2BA1 - chains A and F of the 9 polymer chains in the assembly; structure by X-ray diffraction, 2.70 A resolution.

== Chain A ==
Molecule: Archaeal exosome RNA binding protein CSL4
From: Archaeoglobus fulgidus
UniProt: O30033 (O30033_ARCFU); residues 1-179 here = UniProt positions 1-179
Amino-acid sequence (179 residues; each row starts with the number of its first residue):
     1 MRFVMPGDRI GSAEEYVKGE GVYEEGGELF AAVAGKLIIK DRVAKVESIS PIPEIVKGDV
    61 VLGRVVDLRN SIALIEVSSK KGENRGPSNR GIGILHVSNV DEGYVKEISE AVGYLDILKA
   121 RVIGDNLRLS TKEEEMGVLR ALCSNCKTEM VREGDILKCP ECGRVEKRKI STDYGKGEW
Swiss-Prot annotation at these positions:
  - binding site (Zn(2+)): Cys-143, Cys-146, Cys-159, Cys-162

== Chain F ==
Molecule: Archaeal exosome complex exonuclease RRP41
From: Archaeoglobus fulgidus
Notes: EC 3.1.13.-
UniProt: O29757 (ECX1_ARCFU); numbering as in UniProt (aligned over 1-258)
Amino-acid sequence (258 residues; row label = number of the first residue in the row):
     1 MSEFNEKPEK LIVDGLRLDG RKFDELRPIK IEASVLKRAD GSCYLEMGKN KVIAAVFGPR
    61 EVHPRHLQDP SKAIIRYRYN MAPFSVEERK RPGPDRRSIE ISKVSKEAFE AVIMKELFPR
   121 SAIDIFVEVL QADAGSRTAC LNAASVALVD AGVPMKGMIT SVAVGKADGQ LVLDPMKEED
   181 NFGEADMPFA FLIRNGKIES IALLQMDGRM TRDEVKQAIE LAKKGALQIY EMQREAILRR
   241 YIEVGEEMDE ITEGGEDA
Disordered / not traced: 1-8, 254-258
Swiss-Prot annotation at these positions:
  - mutagenesis: Arg-65 (R65E: Reduces RNA degradation more than 90%. Abolishes RNA binding by the Rrp41-Rrp42 ring), Asp-180 (D180A: Abolishes exoribonuclease activity)

== How chain A and chain F interact ==
Residue-residue contacts - 5 pairs, chain A then chain F:
  Tyr-114(A) / Pro-70(F)
  Tyr-114(A) / Arg-120(F)
  Leu-115(A) / Pro-70(F)  hydrophobic
  Cys-146(A) / Glu-116(F)
  Lys-147(A) / Ser-71(F)

== In short ==
The chain A/chain F interface involves 4 residues from each chain. From UniProt: 4 Zn2+-binding residues on
chain A; 2 mutagenesis sites on chain F.
Here chain A is Archaeal exosome RNA binding protein CSL4 and chain F is Archaeal exosome complex exonuclease
RRP41, both from Archaeoglobus fulgidus. Entry 2BA1 (Archaeal exosome core) was determined by X-ray
diffraction, deposited together with 2BA0.
